8CAU - chains H and I of the 10 polymer chains in the assembly; structure by electron microscopy, 3.40 A resolution.

# Chain H (and I)
Molecule: Nanobody C4
Source organism: Vicugna pacos
Notes: antibody fragment or engineered binder; chain I of this document is another copy of the same molecule, construct and numbering; everything in this record applies to it too
Amino-acid sequence (147 residues; row label = number of the first residue in the row):
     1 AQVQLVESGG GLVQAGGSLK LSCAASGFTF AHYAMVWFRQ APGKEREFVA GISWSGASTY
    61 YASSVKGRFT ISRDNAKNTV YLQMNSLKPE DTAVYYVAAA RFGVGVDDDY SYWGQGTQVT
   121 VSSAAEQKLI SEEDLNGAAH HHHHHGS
Not modelled in the structure: 122-147

# Chain H / chain I interface
Contacting residue pairs - 5 pairs, chain H then chain I:
  Thr-59(H) / Ala-1(I)
  Tyr-60(H) / Ala-1(I)
  Ser-63(H) / Gln-4(I)
  Lys-66(H) / Ala-1(I)
  Lys-66(H) / Gln-2(I)
Also at the interface, not in a pair above, chain I (5 interface residues in all): Leu-5, Gln-115

# Overview
Chain H and chain I form an interface of 4 and 5 residues respectively.
Chain H and chain I are both Nanobody C4 (Vicugna pacos); the structure, human alpha7 nicotinic receptor in
complex with the C4 nanobody and nicotine, was determined by electron microscopy together with 8C9X, 8CE4,
8CI1 and 8CI2 from the same study.
